PDB entry 4Z5W | X-ray diffraction, 2.20 A resolution | chains A and Q

[Chain A]
Molecule: Phytosulfokine receptor 1
Source organism: Daucus carota
Notes: EC 2.7.11.1
UniProtKB: Q8LPB4 (PSKR1_DAUCA); residue numbers follow UniProt; this construct covers 24-659
Chain sequence (642 residues; row label = number of the first residue in the row):
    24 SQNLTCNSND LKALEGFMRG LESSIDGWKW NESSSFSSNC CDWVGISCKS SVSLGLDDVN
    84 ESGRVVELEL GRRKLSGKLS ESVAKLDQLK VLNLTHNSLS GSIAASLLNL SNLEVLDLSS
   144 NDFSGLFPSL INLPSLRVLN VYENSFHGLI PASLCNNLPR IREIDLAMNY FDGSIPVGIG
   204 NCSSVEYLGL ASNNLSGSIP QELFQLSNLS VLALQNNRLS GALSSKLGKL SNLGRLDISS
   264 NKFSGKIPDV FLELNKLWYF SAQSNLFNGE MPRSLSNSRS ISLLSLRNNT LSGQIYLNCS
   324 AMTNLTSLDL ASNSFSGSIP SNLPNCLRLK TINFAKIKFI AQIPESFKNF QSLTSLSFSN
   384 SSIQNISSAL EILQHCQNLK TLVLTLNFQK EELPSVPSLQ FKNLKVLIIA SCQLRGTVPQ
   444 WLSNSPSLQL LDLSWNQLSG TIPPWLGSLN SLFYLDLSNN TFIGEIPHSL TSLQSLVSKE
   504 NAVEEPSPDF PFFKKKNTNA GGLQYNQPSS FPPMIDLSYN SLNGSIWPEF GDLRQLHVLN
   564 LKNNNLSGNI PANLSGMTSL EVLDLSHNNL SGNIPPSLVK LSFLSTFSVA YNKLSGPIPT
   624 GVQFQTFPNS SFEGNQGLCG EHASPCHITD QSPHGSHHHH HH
Unresolved in the structure: 24-26, 503-510, 519-524, 623-626, 641-665
Construct notes: expression tag (660-665)
Curated features (UniProtKB/Swiss-Prot):
  - glycosylation (N-linked (GlcNAc...) asparagine): Asn26, Asn54, Asn83, Asn116, Asn132, Asn204, Asn217, Asn231, Asn311, Asn321, Asn327, Asn383, Asn388, Asn482, Asn546, Asn568, Asn576, Asn592, Asn632
  - mutagenesis: Glu503 to Lys517 (Loss of PSK binding activity), Lys518 to Ile538 (Loss of PSK binding activity)
Disulfides: Cys29-Cys63, Cys64-Cys71, Cys178-Cys205, Cys322-Cys349
Covalently attached groups: N-acetylglucosamine (NAG) linked to Asn116, Asn311, Asn383, Asn482
Ligand contacts: N-acetylglucosamine (NAG; 2-acetamido-2-deoxy-beta-D-glucopyranose): Asn300, Arg302, Tyr319, Asn321, Ser323, Ala324
From the paper describing this entry:
  - conformationally variable residues (order/disorder transition): Pro511 to Pro535

[Chain Q]
Molecule: Phytosulfokine
Chain sequence (5 residues; numbered 28 to 32; the number before each row is that of its first residue):
    28 YIYTQ
Modified / non-standard residues: Tyr28 (O-sulfo-L-tyrosine; TYS); Tyr30 (O-sulfo-L-tyrosine; TYS)

[How chain A and chain Q interact]
Pairs across the interface - 35 pairs, chain A then chain Q:
  Arg310(A) with Gln32(Q), hydrogen bond (side chain-backbone)
  Ala334(A) with Gln32(Q)
  Ser335(A) with Gln32(Q)
  Asn356(A) with Thr31(Q), hydrogen bond; Gln32(Q), hydrogen bond (side chain-backbone)
  Ala358(A) with Thr31(Q)
  Lys359(A) with Gln32(Q)
  Ser380(A) with Thr31(Q), hydrogen bond
  Ser382(A) with Tyr30(Q); Thr31(Q), hydrogen bond (side chain-backbone)
  Thr408(A) with Tyr28(Q); Ile29(Q), hydrogen bond (side chain-backbone)
  Leu409(A) with Tyr28(Q)
  Ile431(A) with Ile29(Q)
  Ala433(A) with Tyr28(Q)
  Ser434(A) with Tyr28(Q)
  Leu453(A) with Ile29(Q), hydrophobic
  Asp455(A) with Tyr28(Q); Ile29(Q), hydrogen bond (side chain-backbone)
  Ser457(A) with Tyr28(Q)
  Trp458(A) with Tyr28(Q)
  Tyr477(A) with Ile29(Q)
  Phe513(A) with Thr31(Q)
  Pro514(A) with Thr31(Q)
  Phe515(A) with Ile29(Q), hydrophobic; Tyr30(Q)
  Phe516(A) with Tyr28(Q); Ile29(Q); Tyr30(Q), hydrogen bond (backbone-backbone); Gln32(Q)
  Lys517(A) with Tyr28(Q)
  Lys518(A) with Tyr28(Q), hydrogen bond (backbone-backbone); Tyr30(Q)
  Gly525(A) with Tyr30(Q)
  Phe534(A) with Ile29(Q), hydrophobic
Interface residues without a listed pair, chain A (27 interface residues in all): Val406
From the paper, about this interface:
  - hot spots on chain A (mutagenesis) - R310A, T408L, D455A, W458A, F516A: decreased binding to Phytosulfokine (chain Q)

[In short]
The interface between chain A and chain Q involves 27 residues on one side and 5 on the other; the contacts
include 9 hydrogen bonds. Polar contacts include Arg310(A)-Gln32(Q), Asn356(A)-Thr31(Q) and
Asn356(A)-Gln32(Q). The paper reports that R310A, T408L and D455A of chain A, among others, reduce binding to
Phytosulfokine (chain Q); conformational variability at Pro511(A); 5 substitutions were tested in all.
Chain A is Phytosulfokine receptor 1 (Daucus carota) and chain Q is Phytosulfokine; the structure, The plant
peptide hormone receptor, was determined by X-ray diffraction, deposited together with 4Z61, 4Z62, 4Z63 and
4Z64.
